Entry 9B31 (electron microscopy, 3.20 A resolution); this record covers chains A and D of the 5 polymer chains in the assembly.

== Chain A ==
Protein: KAP114 isoform 1
From: Saccharomyces cerevisiae
Reference sequence: A0A8H4BZV8 (A0A8H4BZV8_YEASX); residues 1-1004 here = UniProt positions 1-1004
Amino-acid sequence (1010 residues; numbered -5 to 1004; the number before each row is that of its first residue; numbers below 1 keep their minus sign (Gly-5 is residue -5)):
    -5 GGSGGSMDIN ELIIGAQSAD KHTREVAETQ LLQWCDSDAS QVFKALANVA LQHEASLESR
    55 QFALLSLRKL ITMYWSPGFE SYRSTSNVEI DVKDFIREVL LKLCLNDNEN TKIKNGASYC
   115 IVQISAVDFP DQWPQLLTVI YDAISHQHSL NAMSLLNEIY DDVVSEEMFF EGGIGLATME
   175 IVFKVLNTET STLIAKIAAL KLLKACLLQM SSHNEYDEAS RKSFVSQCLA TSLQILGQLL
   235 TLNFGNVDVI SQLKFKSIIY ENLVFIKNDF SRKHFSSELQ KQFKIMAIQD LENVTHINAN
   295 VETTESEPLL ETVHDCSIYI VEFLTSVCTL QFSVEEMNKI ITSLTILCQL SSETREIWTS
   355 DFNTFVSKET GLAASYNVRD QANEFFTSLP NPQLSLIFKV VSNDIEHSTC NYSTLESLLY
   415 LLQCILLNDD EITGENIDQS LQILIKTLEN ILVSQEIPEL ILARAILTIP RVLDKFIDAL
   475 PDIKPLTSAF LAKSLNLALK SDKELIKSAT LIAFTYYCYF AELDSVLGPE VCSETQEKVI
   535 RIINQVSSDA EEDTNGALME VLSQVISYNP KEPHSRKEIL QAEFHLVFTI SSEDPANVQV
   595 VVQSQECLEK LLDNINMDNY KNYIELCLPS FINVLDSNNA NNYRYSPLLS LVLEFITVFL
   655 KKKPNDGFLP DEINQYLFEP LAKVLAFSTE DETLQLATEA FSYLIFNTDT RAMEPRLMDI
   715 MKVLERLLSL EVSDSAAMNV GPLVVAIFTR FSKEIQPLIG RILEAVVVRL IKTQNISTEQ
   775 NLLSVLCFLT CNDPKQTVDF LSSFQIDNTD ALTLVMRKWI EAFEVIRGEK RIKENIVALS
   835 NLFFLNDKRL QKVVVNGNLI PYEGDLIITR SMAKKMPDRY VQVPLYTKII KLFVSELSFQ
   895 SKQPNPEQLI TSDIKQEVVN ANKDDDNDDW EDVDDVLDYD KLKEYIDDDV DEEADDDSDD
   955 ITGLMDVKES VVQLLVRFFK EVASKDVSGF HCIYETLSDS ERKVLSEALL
Not modelled in the structure: -5 to 0, 294-301, 896-930, 943-962
Sequence notes: expression tag (-5 to 0)
From the paper describing this entry:
  - mutagenesis - D928A/D929A, Y939A/D942A: unchanged binding to NAP1 isoform 1 (chain D)

== Chain D ==
Protein: NAP1 isoform 1
From: Saccharomyces cerevisiae
Reference sequence: A0A8H4BY55 (A0A8H4BY55_YEASX); numbering as in UniProt (aligned over 74-365)
Amino-acid sequence (313 residues; row label = number of the first residue in the row):
    53 MGSSHHHHHH SSGLVPRGSH MLGSLVGQDS GYVGGLPKNV KEKLLSLKTL QSELFEVEKE
   113 FQVEMFELEN KFLQKYKPIW EQRSRIISGQ EQPKPEQIAK GQEIVESLNE TELLVDEEEK
   173 AQNDSEEEQV KGIPSFWLTA LENLPIVCDT ITDRDAEVLE YLQDIGLEYL TDGRPGFKLL
   233 FRFDSSANPF FTNDILCKTY FYQKELGYSG DFIYDHAEGC EISWKDNAHN VTVDLEMRKQ
   293 RNKTTKQVRT IEKITPIESF FNFFDPPKIQ NEDQDEELEE DLEERLALDY SIGEQLKDKL
   353 IPRAVDWFTG AAL
Not modelled in the structure: 53-80
Sequence notes: initiating methionine (53); expression tag (54-73)
From the paper describing this entry:
  - mutagenesis - E194A/D201A/D205A: unchanged binding to KAP114 isoform 1 (chain A)

== How chain A and chain D interact ==
Contacting residue pairs (6):
  Lys267(A) - Glu178(D)
  Tyr939(A) - Gln292(D)
  Tyr939(A) - Arg293(D)  hydrogen bond
  Asp942(A) - Arg293(D)  hydrogen bond (backbone-side chain)
  Asp942(A) - Lys295(D)  salt bridge
  Asp942(A) - Lys298(D)  salt bridge
Interface residues without a listed pair, chain A (4 interface residues in all): Leu1004

== Summary ==
The interface between chain A and chain D involves 4 residues on one side and 5 on the other; the contacts
include 2 hydrogen bonds and 2 salt bridges. Among the polar pairs are Asp942(A)-Lys295(D),
Asp942(A)-Lys298(D) and Tyr939(A)-Arg293(D). From the paper: D928A/D929A and Y939A/D942A of chain A leave
binding to NAP1 isoform 1 (chain D) unchanged; E194A/D201A/D205A of chain D leave binding to KAP114 isoform 1
(chain A) unchanged.
Chain A is KAP114 isoform 1 and chain D is NAP1 isoform 1, both from Saccharomyces cerevisiae; the structure,
Cryo-EM structure of yeast (Nap1)2-Kap114-H2A-H2B, was determined by electron microscopy, deposited together
with 9B23, 9B3F and 9B3I.
